1G3I - chains A and B of the 24 polymer chains in the assembly; structure by X-ray diffraction, 3.41 A resolution.

[Chain A (and B)]
Molecule: ATP-dependent hslu protease ATP-binding subunit hslu
From: Haemophilus influenzae
Notes: chain B of this document is another copy of the same molecule, construct and numbering; everything in this record applies to it too
Reference sequence: P43773 (HSLU_HAEIN); numbering as in UniProt (aligned over 1-444)
Amino-acid sequence (444 residues; row label = number of the first residue in the row):
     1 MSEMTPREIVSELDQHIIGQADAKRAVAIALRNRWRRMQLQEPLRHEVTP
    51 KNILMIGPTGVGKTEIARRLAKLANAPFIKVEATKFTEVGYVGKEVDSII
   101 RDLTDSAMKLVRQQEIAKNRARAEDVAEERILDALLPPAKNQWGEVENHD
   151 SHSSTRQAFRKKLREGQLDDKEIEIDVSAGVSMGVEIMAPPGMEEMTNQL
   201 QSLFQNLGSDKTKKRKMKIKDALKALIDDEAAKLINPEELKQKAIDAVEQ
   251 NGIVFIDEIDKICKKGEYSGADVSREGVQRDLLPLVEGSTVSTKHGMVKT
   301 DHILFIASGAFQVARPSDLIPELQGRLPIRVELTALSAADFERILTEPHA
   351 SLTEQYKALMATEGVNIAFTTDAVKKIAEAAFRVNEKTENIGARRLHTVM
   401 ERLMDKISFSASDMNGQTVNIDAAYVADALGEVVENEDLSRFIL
Not modelled in the structure: 1, 88-94, 121-226, 266-269
Residues lining bound ligands: ATP (adenosine-5'-triphosphate): His16, Ile17, Ile18, Pro58, Thr59, Gly60, Val61, Gly62, Lys63, Thr64, Glu65, Lys80, Asp257, Glu258, Leu336, Ile344, Ala393, Arg394, His397
Curated features (UniProtKB/Swiss-Prot):
  - binding site (ATP): Ile18, Gly60 to Glu65, Asp257, Ile306 to Gly309, Glu322, Arg394
From the paper describing this entry:
  - conformationally variable residues: Leu444
  - binding site for ATP: Arg394

[Chain A / chain B interface]
Residue-residue contacts (45):
  Arg69(A) with Glu47(B), salt bridge
  Lys80(A) with Glu287(B), salt bridge
  Glu82(A) with Arg280(B), salt bridge
  Asp105(A) with Met297(B)
  Lys109(A) with Lys299(B)
  Glu258(A) with Arg280(B), salt bridge; Glu322(B)
  Ala350(A) with Leu44(B), hydrophobic
  Gln355(A) with Glu47(B); Val48(B)
  Tyr356(A) with Lys51(B)
  Ala358(A) with Leu40(B); Leu44(B), hydrophobic
  Leu359(A) with Arg36(B); Arg37(B); Leu40(B), hydrophobic
  Met360(A) with Arg36(B)
  Thr362(A) with Trp35(B); Arg36(B); Gln39(B)
  Glu363(A) with Arg32(B), salt bridge; Trp35(B); Arg36(B), salt bridge
  Glu389(A) with Pro321(B); Gln324(B)
  Ile391(A) with Pro321(B), hydrophobic
  Arg394(A) with Gly325(B); Arg326(B)
  His397(A) with Lys51(B)
  Glu401(A) with Lys51(B); Ile329(B)
  Asp405(A) with Arg25(B), salt bridge
  Ser408(A) with Pro6(B); Asn33(B); Arg36(B), hydrogen bond (backbone-side chain)
  Phe409(A) with Pro6(B); Arg7(B); Val10(B), hydrophobic; Arg25(B); Ile29(B), hydrophobic
  Ser412(A) with Thr5(B); Pro6(B); Arg32(B), hydrogen bond
  Asp413(A) with Arg7(B), salt bridge
  Glu437(A) with Arg315(B), salt bridge
Interface residues without a listed pair, chain A (32 interface residues in all): Arg68, Thr84, Asp228, Lys261, Lys294, Thr398, Ala411
Interface residues without a listed pair, chain B (36 interface residues in all): Ala28, Glu238, Leu283, Gly288, Thr290, Ser292, Ser317, Pro328

[Overview]
The interface between chain A and chain B involves 32 residues on one side and 36 on the other; the contacts
include 2 hydrogen bonds and 9 salt bridges. Polar contacts include Arg69(A)-Glu47(B), Lys80(A)-Glu287(B) and
Glu82(A)-Arg280(B). Bound to chain A: ATP. The paper reports a binding site for ATP at Arg394(A);
conformational variability at Leu444(A).
Chain A and chain B are both ATP-dependent hslu protease ATP-binding subunit hslu (Haemophilus influenzae);
the structure, Crystal structure of the hsluv protease-chaperone complex, was determined by X-ray diffraction
(same publication as 1G3K).
